Entry 7ED5 (electron microscopy, 2.98 A resolution); this record covers chains A and J of the 6 polymer chains in the assembly.

Chain A:
Molecule: RNA-directed RNA polymerase
Source organism: Severe acute respiratory syndrome coronavirus 2
Notes: EC 2.7.7.48
UniProt: P0DTD1 (R1AB_SARS2); residues 1-932 here correspond to UniProt positions 4393-5324 (UniProt number = residue number + 4392)
Sequence (956 residues; numbered -23 to 932; the number before each row is that of its first residue; numbers below 1 keep their minus sign (Met-23 is residue -23)):
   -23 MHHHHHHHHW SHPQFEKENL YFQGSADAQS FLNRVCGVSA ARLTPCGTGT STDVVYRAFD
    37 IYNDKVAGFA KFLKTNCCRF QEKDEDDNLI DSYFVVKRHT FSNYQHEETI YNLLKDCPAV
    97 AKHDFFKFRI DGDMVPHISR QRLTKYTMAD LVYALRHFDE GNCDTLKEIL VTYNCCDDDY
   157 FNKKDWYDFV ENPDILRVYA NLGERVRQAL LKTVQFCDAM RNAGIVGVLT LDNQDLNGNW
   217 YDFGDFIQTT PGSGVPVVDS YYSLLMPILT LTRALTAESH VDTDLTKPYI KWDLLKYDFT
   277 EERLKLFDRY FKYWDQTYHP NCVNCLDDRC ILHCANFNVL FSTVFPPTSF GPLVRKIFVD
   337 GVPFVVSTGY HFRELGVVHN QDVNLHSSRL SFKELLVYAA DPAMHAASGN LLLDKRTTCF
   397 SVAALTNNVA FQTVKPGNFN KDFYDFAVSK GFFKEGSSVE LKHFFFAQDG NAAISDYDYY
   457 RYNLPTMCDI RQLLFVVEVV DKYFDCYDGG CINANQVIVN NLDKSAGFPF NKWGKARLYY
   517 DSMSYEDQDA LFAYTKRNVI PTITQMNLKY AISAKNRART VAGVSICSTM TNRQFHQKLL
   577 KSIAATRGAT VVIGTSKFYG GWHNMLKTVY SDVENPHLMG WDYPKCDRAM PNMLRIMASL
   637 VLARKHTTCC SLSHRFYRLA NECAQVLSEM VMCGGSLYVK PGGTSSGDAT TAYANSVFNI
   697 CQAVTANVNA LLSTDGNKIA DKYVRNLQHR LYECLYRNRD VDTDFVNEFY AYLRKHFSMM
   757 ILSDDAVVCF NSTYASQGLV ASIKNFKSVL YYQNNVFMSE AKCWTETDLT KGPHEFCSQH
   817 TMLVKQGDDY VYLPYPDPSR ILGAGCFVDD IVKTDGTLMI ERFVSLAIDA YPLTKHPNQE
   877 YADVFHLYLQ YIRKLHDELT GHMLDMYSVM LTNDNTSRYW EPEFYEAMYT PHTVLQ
Disordered / not traced: -23 to 3, 930-932
Sequence notes: initiating methionine (-23); expression tag (-22 to 0)
Ion coordination: Mg2+ site 1: Asn209, Asp218 (together with at-9010); Mg2+ site 2: Asp218 (together with at-9010); Zn2+ site 1: His295, Cys301, Cys306, Cys310; Zn2+ site 2: Cys487, His642, Cys645, Cys646; Mg2+ site 3: Asp618 (together with at-9010)
Residues lining bound ligands:
  - at-9010 (AT9; [[(2R,3R,4R,5R)-5-(2-azanyl-6-oxidanylidene-1H-purin-9-yl)-4-fluoranyl-4-methyl-3-oxidanyl-oxolan-2-yl]methoxy-oxidanyl-phosphoryl] phosphono hydrogen phosphate), molecule 1: Val31, Arg33, Phe35, Lys50, Asn52, Cys53, Arg55, Tyr69, Val71, Lys73, Glu83, Arg116, Leu119, Thr120, Lys121, Thr123, Asp208, Asn209, Asp211, Tyr217, Asp218
  - at-9010 (AT9), molecule 2: Lys545, Arg553, Val557, Asp618, Tyr619, Pro620, Lys621, Cys622, Asp623, Ser682, Gly683, Thr687, Asn691, Ser759, Asp760, Lys798
  - at-9010 (AT9), molecule 3: Ala688, Leu758, Ser759, Asp760, Asp761, Cys813, Ser814
UniProt features mapped onto this chain:
  - region: Lys545 to Arg555 (Interaction with RMP Remdesivir), Thr582 to Pro620 (RdRp Palm N-ter)
  - active site: Ser759, Asp760, Asp761
  - binding site (Mn(2+)): Asn209, Asp218
  - binding site (Zn(2+)): His295, Cys301, Cys306, Cys310, Cys487, His642, Cys645, Cys646
  - site: Gln932 (Cleavage)
What the authors report for this chain:
  - binding site for the 20-nt RNA strand: Ser814
  - Mg2+ coordination: Asn209, Asp218, Asp618, Asp760
  - binding site for at-9010: Lys50, Arg55, Lys73, Arg116, Thr120, Tyr217, Lys545, Lys621, Ser682

Chain J:
Molecule: 30-nt RNA strand
Sequence (30 nucleotides; numbered 18 to 47; the number before each row is that of its first residue):
    18 CCCCCCCCCC AUAACUUAAU CUCACAUAGC
Disordered / not traced: 18-23
What the authors report for this chain:
  - binding site for at-9010: C26

Chain A / chain J interface:
Pairs across the interface (41; chain A residue first):
  Gln408(A) - C24(J)  base contact
  Asn496(A) - U29(J)  phosphate contact
  Lys500(A) - C26(J)  salt bridge to the phosphate
  Lys500(A) - C27(J)  phosphate contact
  Ser501(A) - C25(J)  hydrogen bond to the phosphate
  Ser501(A) - C26(J)  sugar contact
  Asn507(A) - C25(J)  phosphate contact
  Asn543(A) - C24(J)  hydrogen bond to the sugar
  Asn543(A) - C25(J)  sugar contact
  Val557(A) - C26(J)  base contact
  Ala558(A) - C26(J)  hydrogen bond to the sugar
  Gly559(A) - C26(J)  sugar contact
  Arg569(A) - C27(J)  salt bridge to the phosphate
  Arg569(A) - A28(J)  salt bridge to the phosphate
  Lys577(A) - U29(J)  phosphate contact
  Ala580(A) - U29(J)  sugar contact
  Gly590(A) - U29(J)  sugar contact
  Gly590(A) - A30(J)  sugar contact
  Ser592(A) - A30(J)  hydrogen bond to the sugar
  Ser592(A) - A31(J)  sugar contact
  Phe594(A) - A30(J)  sugar contact
  Phe594(A) - A31(J)  sugar contact
  Tyr595(A) - A31(J)  phosphate contact
  Tyr595(A) - C32(J)  hydrogen bond to the phosphate
  Ser682(A) - C26(J)  hydrogen bond to the base
  Ser682(A) - C27(J)  base contact
  Gly683(A) - C26(J)  hydrogen bond to the sugar
  Gly683(A) - C27(J)  sugar contact
  Asp684(A) - C27(J)  sugar contact
  Ala685(A) - C27(J)  hydrogen bond to the sugar
  Tyr689(A) - A28(J)  hydrogen bond to the sugar
  Tyr689(A) - U29(J)  sugar contact
  Glu857(A) - C32(J)  sugar contact
  Glu857(A) - U33(J)  sugar contact
  Ile864(A) - C32(J)  sugar contact
  Asn911(A) - U34(J)  phosphate contact
  Arg914(A) - U33(J)  salt bridge to the phosphate
  Tyr915(A) - U33(J)  sugar contact
  Phe920(A) - C32(J)  phosphate contact
  Met924(A) - A31(J)  sugar contact
  Met924(A) - C32(J)  sugar contact
Also at the interface, not in a pair above, chain A (37 interface residues in all): Lys511, Gln541, Lys545, Val560, Gln573, Ile589, Thr686, Thr687, Val860

Summary:
Chain A and chain J form an interface of 37 and 11 residues respectively; the contacts include 9 hydrogen
bonds and 4 salt bridges. Among the polar pairs are Ser682(A)-C26(J), Asn543(A)-C24(J) and Ala558(A)-C26(J).
From the paper: a binding site for at-9010 at Lys50(A), Arg55(A) and C26(J) among others; a binding site for
the 20-nt RNA strand at Ser814(A).
Here chain A is RNA-directed RNA polymerase (Severe acute respiratory syndrome coronavirus 2) and chain J is a
30-nt RNA strand. Entry 7ED5 (A dual mechanism of action of AT-527 against SARS-CoV-2 polymerase) was
determined by electron microscopy.
